PDB entry 7NKE | X-ray diffraction, 2.35 A resolution | chains A and C of the 4 polymer chains in the assembly

# Chain A (and C)
Name: Retinoic acid receptor RXR-alpha
Source organism: Homo sapiens
Notes: chain C of this document is another copy of the same molecule, construct and numbering; everything in this record applies to it too
UniProt: P19793 (RXRA_HUMAN); residue numbers follow UniProt; this construct covers 223-462
Sequence (244 residues; row label = number of the first residue in the row):
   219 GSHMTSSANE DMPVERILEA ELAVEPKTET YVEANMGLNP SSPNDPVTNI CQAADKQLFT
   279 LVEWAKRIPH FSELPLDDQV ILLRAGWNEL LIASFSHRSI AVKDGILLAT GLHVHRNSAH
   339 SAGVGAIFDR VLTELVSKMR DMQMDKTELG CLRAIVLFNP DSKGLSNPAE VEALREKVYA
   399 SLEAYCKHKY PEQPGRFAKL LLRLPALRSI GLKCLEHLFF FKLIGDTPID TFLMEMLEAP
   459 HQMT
Disordered / not traced: 219-227, 245-261, 458-462
Sequence notes: expression tag (219-222)
Residues lining bound ligands: 2,4-ditert-butylphenol (UGW): Ile-268, Ala-272, Trp-305, Asn-306, Leu-309, Ile-310, Phe-313, Ile-324, Leu-326, Val-342, Ile-345, Phe-346, Val-349, Cys-432, His-435, Leu-436, Phe-439
Curated features (UniProtKB/Swiss-Prot):
  - region: Arg-348 to Gly-368 (Required for nuclear export)
  - binding site (9-cis-retinoate): Arg-316, Ala-327
  - binding site (all-trans-retinoate): Arg-316, Ala-327
  - modified residue (Phosphoserine): Ser-259, Ser-260
Reported in the primary citation:
  - binding site for 2,4-ditert-butylphenol: Cys-432

# Chain A / chain C interface
Contacting residue pairs - 39 pairs, chain A then chain C:
  Glu-352(A) / Asp-379(C)
  Asp-379(A) / Glu-352(C)
  Asp-379(A) / Arg-421(C)  salt bridge
  Lys-381(A) / Arg-348(C)
  Lys-381(A) / Thr-351(C)  hydrogen bond
  Lys-381(A) / Glu-352(C)  salt bridge
  Arg-393(A) / Leu-420(C)
  Glu-394(A) / Lys-417(C)  salt bridge
  Tyr-397(A) / Gly-413(C)  hydrogen bond (side chain-backbone)
  Tyr-397(A) / Ala-416(C)  hydrophobic
  Tyr-397(A) / Lys-417(C)
  Tyr-397(A) / Leu-420(C)  hydrophobic
  Glu-401(A) / Glu-401(C)
  Gly-413(A) / Tyr-397(C)  hydrogen bond (backbone-side chain)
  Phe-415(A) / Ala-416(C)  hydrophobic
  Ala-416(A) / Tyr-397(C)  hydrophobic
  Ala-416(A) / Phe-415(C)  hydrophobic
  Ala-416(A) / Leu-419(C)  hydrophobic
  Lys-417(A) / Glu-390(C)
  Lys-417(A) / Glu-394(C)  salt bridge
  Lys-417(A) / Tyr-397(C)
  Leu-419(A) / Ala-416(C)  hydrophobic
  Leu-420(A) / Ile-373(C)  hydrophobic
  Leu-420(A) / Arg-393(C)
  Leu-420(A) / Tyr-397(C)  hydrophobic
  Leu-420(A) / Leu-422(C)  hydrophobic
  Arg-421(A) / Asp-379(C)  salt bridge
  Leu-422(A) / Leu-420(C)  hydrophobic
  Leu-422(A) / Pro-423(C)  hydrophobic
  Pro-423(A) / Leu-422(C)  hydrophobic
  Pro-423(A) / Arg-426(C)  hydrogen bond (backbone-side chain)
  Ala-424(A) / Arg-426(C)
  Arg-426(A) / Pro-423(C)  hydrogen bond (side chain-backbone)
  Arg-426(A) / Ala-424(C)
  Arg-426(A) / Ser-427(C)
  Ser-427(A) / Arg-426(C)
  Ser-427(A) / Leu-430(C)
  Leu-430(A) / Ser-427(C)
  Glu-434(A) / Glu-434(C)
Other interface residues (no listed pair), chain A (26 interface residues in all): Ile-373, Pro-378, Glu-390, Lys-405, Lys-431

# Summary
26 residues of chain A and 24 residues of chain C are in contact; the contacts include 5 hydrogen bonds and 5
salt bridges. Polar pairs include Asp-379(A)/Arg-421(C), Lys-381(A)/Glu-352(C) and Glu-394(A)/Lys-417(C).
Chain A binds 2,4-ditert-butylphenol. The paper reports a binding site for 2,4-ditert-butylphenol at
Cys-432(A).
Chain A and chain C are both Retinoic acid receptor RXR-alpha (Homo sapiens); the structure, Crystal structure
of human RXRalpha ligand binding domain in complex with 2,4-di-tert-butylphenol and a coactivator fragment,
was determined by X-ray diffraction.
